Entry 6MYK (X-ray diffraction, 1.80 A resolution); this record covers chain A.

Chain A:
Protein: Ostreolysin A6
From: Pleurotus ostreatus
UniProtKB: P83467 (OLYA6_PLEOS); residue numbers follow UniProt; this construct covers 1-138
Amino-acid sequence (138 residues; numbered 1 to 138; the number before each row is that of its first residue):
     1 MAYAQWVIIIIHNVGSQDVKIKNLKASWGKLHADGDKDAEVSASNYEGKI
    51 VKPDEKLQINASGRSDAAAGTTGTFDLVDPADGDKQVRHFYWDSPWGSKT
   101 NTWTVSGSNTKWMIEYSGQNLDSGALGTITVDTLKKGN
Disordered / not traced: 1, 137-138
Differences from the reference sequence: engineered mutation Ser-62 (Cys in P83467), Ala-69 (Glu in P83467), Ser-94 (Cys in P83467)
Metal / ion sites: Na+: Ser-94, Pro-95, Asn-101, Gly-124
What the authors report for this chain:
  - binding site for bis-tris buffer: Trp-28, Lys-99
  - conformationally variable residues (side-chain flip): Gln-5, Trp-28, Lys-99
  - mutagenesis - G70A, T71A, T72A, D93A, S94A, T100A: unchanged binding to liposomes containing SM and cholesterol
  - mutagenesis - Q5A, W6A, W28A, P95A, W96A: abolished binding to liposomes containing SM and cholesterol

In short:
Ser-94, Pro-95, Asn-101 and Gly-124 form the Na+ site. The paper reports a binding site for bis-tris buffer at
Trp-28 and Lys-99; Q5A, W6A and W28A, among others, abolish binding to liposomes containing SM and
cholesterol; 11 substitutions were tested in all.
Chain A is Ostreolysin A6 (Pleurotus ostreatus); the structure, Pleurotus ostreatus OstreolysinA mutant E69A
with Bis-Tris, was determined by X-ray diffraction together with 6MYI and 6MYJ from the same study.
